Entry 4HFK (X-ray diffraction, 2.10 A resolution); this record covers chains B and C of the 4 polymer chains in the assembly.

# Chain B
Name: Putative uncharacterized protein
Organism: Enterobacter cloacae
Reference sequence: D5C6F7 (D5C6F7_ENTCC); residues 19-117 here = UniProt positions 19-117
Sequence (105 residues; each row starts with the number of its first residue):
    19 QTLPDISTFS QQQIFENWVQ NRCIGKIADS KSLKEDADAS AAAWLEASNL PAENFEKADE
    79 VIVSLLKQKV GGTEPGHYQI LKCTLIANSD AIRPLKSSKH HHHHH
Not modelled in the structure: 117-123
Construct notes: expression tag (118-123)
Reported in the primary citation:
  - self-association interface (contacts with another copy of this molecule); pairs are residue here / residue on that copy: Gln38-Gln38 (hydrogen bond), Asp47-Ser50 (water-mediated contact), Ser48-Asp47 (hydrogen bond), Asp54-Tyr96 (hydrogen bond), Asp54-Gln97 (hydrogen bond), Asp54-Ile98 (hydrogen bond), Asp54-Leu99, Asp54-His95 (water-mediated contact), Asn106-Gln31 (water-mediated contact)
  - mutagenesis - Q86DEL/K87DEL/G89DEL/G90DEL/T91DEL: unchanged binding to Putative cytoplasmic protein (chain C)
  - mutagenesis - Q86DEL/K87DEL/G89DEL/G90DEL/T91DEL: abolished growth with Putative cytoplasmic protein (chain C)

# Chain C
Name: Putative cytoplasmic protein
Organism: Enterobacter cloacae
Reference sequence: D5C6F6 (D5C6F6_ENTCC); residue numbers follow UniProt; this construct covers 1-163
Sequence (176 residues; row label = number of the first residue in the row; numbers below 1 keep their minus sign (His-12 is residue -12)):
   -12 HMASMTGGQQ MGRMSHMRPA FGAAWNRFKE VNVNVEQVGK LLGGKVQHNI DAGIFKNACP
    48 IRMSYVLNYC GIPVPSNSKY ATVTGSDKKR YMFRVKDMIA FLPTVLGKAD ISVSSPTPAQ
   108 FAGKQGIIIF TGHGWLDATG HVTLWNGNIC SDDCHFLGSP GNGSFIPTNA TFWSLK
Not modelled in the structure: -12 to 3
Disulfide bonds: Cys137-Cys141
Construct notes: expression tag (-12 to 0)
Reported in the primary citation:
  - mutagenesis - C46A, H128A: abolished catalytic activity
  - mutagenesis - C137A, C141A: decreased catalytic activity
  - mutagenesis - D124A: unchanged growth

# Interface between chain B and chain C
Pairs across the interface (15; chain B residue first):
  Val88(B) - Leu123(C)  hydrophobic
  Gly89(B) - Gly121(C)
  Gly89(B) - Trp122(C)
  Gly89(B) - Leu123(C)  hydrogen bond (backbone-backbone)
  Gly89(B) - Ser151(C)
  Gly90(B) - Trp122(C)  hydrogen bond (backbone-side chain)
  Gly90(B) - Leu123(C)
  Gly90(B) - Asp124(C)
  Gly90(B) - Ser151(C)
  Thr91(B) - Trp122(C)
  Thr91(B) - Asp124(C)  hydrogen bond
  Thr91(B) - Ala125(C)
  Glu92(B) - Lys43(C)
  Tyr96(B) - Leu123(C)  hydrophobic
  Tyr96(B) - Asp124(C)
Also at the interface, not in a pair above, chain B (8 interface residues in all): Leu99, Leu103
Also at the interface, not in a pair above, chain C (8 interface residues in all): Asn44
From the paper, about this interface:
  - hot spots on chain B (mutagenesis) - R40A, E74A: decreased binding to Putative cytoplasmic protein (chain C)
  - hot spots on chain B (mutagenesis) - S66A, N67A, L68A: unchanged binding to Putative cytoplasmic protein (chain C)

# Summary
The chain B/chain C interface involves 8 residues from each chain, with 3 hydrogen bonds. Polar contacts
include Gly90(B)-Trp122(C), Thr91(B)-Asp124(C) and Gly89(B)-Leu123(C). The paper reports that C46A and H128A
of chain C abolish catalytic activity; a self-association interface involving Gln38(B), Asp47(B) and Ser48(B)
among others; 11 substitutions were tested in all.
Chain B is Putative uncharacterized protein and chain C is Putative cytoplasmic protein, both from
Enterobacter cloacae; the structure, Crystal structure of the type VI effector-immunity complex Tae4-Tai4 from
Enterobacter cloacae, was determined by X-ray diffraction (same publication as 4HFF and 4HFL).
